3KHG - chains A and E of the 3 polymer chains in the assembly; structure by X-ray diffraction, 2.96 A resolution.

[Chain A]
Molecule: DNA polymerase IV
Organism: Sulfolobus solfataricus P2
Notes: EC 2.7.7.7
UniProt: Q97W02 (DPO42_SULSO); numbering as in UniProt (aligned over 2-341)
Chain sequence (341 residues; numbered 1 to 341; the number before each row is that of its first residue):
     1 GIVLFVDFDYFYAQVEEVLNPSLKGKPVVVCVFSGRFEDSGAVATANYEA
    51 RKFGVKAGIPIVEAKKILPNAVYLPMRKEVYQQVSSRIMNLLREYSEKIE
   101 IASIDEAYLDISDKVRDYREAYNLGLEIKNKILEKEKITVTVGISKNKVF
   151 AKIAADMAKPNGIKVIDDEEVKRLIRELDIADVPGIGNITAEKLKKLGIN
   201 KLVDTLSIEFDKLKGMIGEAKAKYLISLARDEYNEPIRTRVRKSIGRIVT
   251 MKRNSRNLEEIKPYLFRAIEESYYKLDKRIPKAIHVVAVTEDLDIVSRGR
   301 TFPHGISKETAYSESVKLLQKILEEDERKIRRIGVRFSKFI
Construct notes: expression tag (1)
Bound ions: Ca2+ site 1: Asp7, Asp105, Glu106 (together with 2'-deoxyguanosine-5'-triphosphate); Ca2+ site 2: Asp7, Phe8, Asp105 (together with 2'-deoxyguanosine-5'-triphosphate); Ca2+ site 3: Ala181, Ile186
Ligand contacts: 2'-deoxyguanosine-5'-triphosphate (DGT): Asp7, Phe8, Asp9, Tyr10, Phe11, Tyr12, Ala44, Thr45, Tyr48, Arg51, Ala57, Met76, Ile104, Asp105, Glu106, Lys159
UniProt features mapped onto this chain:
  - active site: Glu106
  - binding site (Mg(2+)): Asp7, Asp105
  - site: Tyr12 (Substrate discrimination)
  - mutagenesis: Asp105 to Glu106 (Loss of function)
Reported in the primary citation:
  - Ca2+ coordination: Asp7, Asp105, Glu106
  - binding site for 2'-deoxyguanosine-5'-triphosphate: Tyr12
  - binding site for the 19-nt DNA strand (chain E): Arg336

[Chain E]
Molecule: 19-nt DNA strand
Sequence (19 nucleotides; row label = number of the first residue in the row):
   901 CTAACGCTACCATCCAACC
Construct notes: engineered mutation DG906 (C6 in 3KHG)
Glycans and other covalent adducts: 2-aminofluorene (AF) linked to DG906

[How chain A and chain E interact]
Residue-residue contacts (43; chain A residue first):
  Val32(A) - DC905(E)  sugar contact
  Arg36(A) - DT902(E)  salt bridge to the phosphate
  Phe37(A) - DC901(E)  base contact
  Phe37(A) - DT902(E)  sugar contact
  Phe37(A) - DA903(E)  phosphate contact
  Phe37(A) - DA904(E)  phosphate contact
  Ser40(A) - DA904(E)  phosphate contact
  Gly41(A) - DA904(E)  hydrogen bond to the phosphate
  Ala42(A) - DC905(E)  hydrogen bond to the sugar
  Ala44(A) - DC905(E)  base contact
  Gly58(A) - DC905(E)  base contact
  Pro60(A) - DA903(E)  sugar contact
  Pro60(A) - DA904(E)  sugar contact
  Val62(A) - DA903(E)  sugar contact
  Lys78(A) - DC907(E)  sugar contact
  Glu219(A) - DA912(E)  hydrogen bond to the phosphate
  Ala220(A) - DC911(E)  sugar contact
  Ala220(A) - DA912(E)  hydrogen bond to the phosphate
  Arg240(A) - DT908(E)  hydrogen bond to the phosphate
  Arg240(A) - DA909(E)  salt bridge to the phosphate
  Arg242(A) - DA909(E)  phosphate contact
  Lys243(A) - DA909(E)  hydrogen bond to the phosphate
  Lys243(A) - DC910(E)  phosphate contact
  Ser244(A) - DT908(E)  phosphate contact
  Ser244(A) - DA909(E)  hydrogen bond to the phosphate
  Ile245(A) - DT908(E)  phosphate contact
  Gly246(A) - DT908(E)  hydrogen bond to the phosphate
  Arg247(A) - DG906(E)  phosphate contact
  Arg247(A) - DC907(E)  salt bridge to the phosphate
  Ile248(A) - DG906(E)  sugar contact
  Ile248(A) - DC907(E)  hydrogen bond to the phosphate
  Val249(A) - DG906(E)  phosphate contact
  Thr250(A) - DC905(E)  phosphate contact
  Thr250(A) - DG906(E)  hydrogen bond to the phosphate
  Lys252(A) - DC901(E)  phosphate contact
  Arg253(A) - DC901(E)  phosphate contact
  Lys275(A) - DC907(E)  phosphate contact
  Lys275(A) - DT908(E)  salt bridge to the phosphate
  Leu293(A) - DA904(E)  base contact
  Arg331(A) - DA904(E)  salt bridge to the phosphate
  Arg331(A) - DC905(E)  salt bridge to the phosphate
  Arg332(A) - DG906(E)  salt bridge to the phosphate
  Arg336(A) - DT908(E)  salt bridge to the phosphate
Interface residues without a listed pair, chain A (34 interface residues in all): Ser34, Val43, Gly218, Val241

[Summary]
Chain A and chain E form an interface of 34 and 12 residues respectively, with 10 hydrogen bonds and 8 salt
bridges. Among the polar pairs are Ala42(A)-DC905(E), Gly41(A)-DA904(E) and Glu219(A)-DA912(E). The paper
reports a binding site for 2'-deoxyguanosine-5'-triphosphate at Tyr12(A); a binding site for the 19-nt DNA
strand (chain E) at Arg336(A).
Chain A is DNA polymerase IV (Sulfolobus solfataricus P2) and chain E is a 19-nt DNA strand; the structure,
Dpo4 extension ternary complex with misinserted A opposite the 2-aminofluorene-guanine [AF]G lesion, was
determined by X-ray diffraction, deposited together with 3KHH, 3KHL and 3KHR.
